Entry 8JGG (electron microscopy, 3.00 A resolution); this record covers chains A and R of the 6 polymer chains in the assembly.

Chain A:
Name: Guanine nucleotide-binding protein G(i) subunit alpha-1
From: Homo sapiens
UniProt: P63096 (GNAI1_HUMAN); residues 1-354 here = UniProt positions 1-354
Chain sequence (354 residues; each row starts with the number of its first residue):
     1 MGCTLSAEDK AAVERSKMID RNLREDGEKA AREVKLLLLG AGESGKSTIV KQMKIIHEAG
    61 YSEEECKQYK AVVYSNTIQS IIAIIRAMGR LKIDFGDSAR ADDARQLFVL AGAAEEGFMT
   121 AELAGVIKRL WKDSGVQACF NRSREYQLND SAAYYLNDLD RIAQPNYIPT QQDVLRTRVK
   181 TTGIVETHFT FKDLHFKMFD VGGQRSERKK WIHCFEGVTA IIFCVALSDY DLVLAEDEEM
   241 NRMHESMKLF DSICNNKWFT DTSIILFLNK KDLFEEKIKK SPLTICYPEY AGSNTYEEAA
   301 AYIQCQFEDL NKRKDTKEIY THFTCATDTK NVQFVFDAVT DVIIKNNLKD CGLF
Not modelled in the structure: 1-5, 56-181, 234-240
UniProt features mapped onto this chain:
  - region: Lys35 to Thr48 (G1 motif), Asp173 to Thr181 (G2 motif), Phe196 to Arg205 (G3 motif), Ile265 to Asp272 (G4 motif), Thr324 to Thr329 (G5 motif)
  - binding site (GTP): Glu43 to Thr48, Ser151, Leu175 to Thr181, Asp200 to Gln204, Asn269 to Asp272, Ala326
  - binding site (Mg(2+)): Ser47, Thr181
  - modified residue: Arg178 (ADP-ribosylarginine), Gln204 (Deamidated glutamine), Cys351 (ADP-ribosylcysteine)
  - lipidation: Gly2 (N-myristoyl glycine), Cys3 (S-palmitoyl cysteine)
  - natural variant: Gly40 (G40C: In NEDHISB; G40R: In NEDHISB), Gly45 (G45D: In NEDHISB), Thr48 (T48I: In NEDHISB; T48K: In NEDHISB), Gln52 (Q52P: In NEDHISB), Ser75 (deletion: In NEDHISB; uncertain significance), Gln172 (deletion: In NEDHISB), Asp173 (D173V: In NEDHISB), Glu186 to Phe189 (deletion: In NEDHISB; uncertain significance), Cys224 (C224Y: In NEDHISB), Lys270 (K270N: In NEDHISB; K270R: In NEDHISB), Asp272 (D272G: In NEDHISB), Ala326 (A326P: In NEDHISB), 1 further natural variant entry in UniProt
  - mutagenesis: Gly42 (G42R: Abolishes switch to an activated conformation and dissociation from beta and gamma subunits upon GTP binding. Abolishes interaction with RGS family members), Glu116 (E116L: Enhances interaction (inactive GDP-bound) with RGS14), Gln147 (Q147L: Enhances interaction (inactive GDP-bound) with RGS14), Glu245 (E245L: Enhances interaction (inactive GDP-bound) with RGS14)

Chain R:
Name: Mas-related G-protein coupled receptor member X1
From: Homo sapiens
UniProt: Q96LB2 (MRGX1_HUMAN); residues 1-322 here = UniProt positions 1-322
Chain sequence (322 residues; each row starts with the number of its first residue):
     1 MDPTISTLDT ELTPINGTEE TLCYKQTLSL TVLTCIVSLV GLTGNAVVLW LLGCRMRRNA
    61 FSIYILNLAA ADFLFLSGRL IYSLLSFISI PHTISKILYP VMMFSYFAGL SFLSAVSTER
   121 CLSVLWPIWY RCHRPTHLSA VVCVLLWALS LLRSILEWML CGFLFSGADS AWCQTSDFIT
   181 VAWLIFLCVV LCGSSLVLLI RILCGSRKIP LTRLYVTILL TVLVFLLCGL PFGIQFFLFL
   241 WIHVDREVLF CHVHLVSIFL SALNSSANPI IYFFVGSFRQ RQNRQNLKLV LQRALQDASE
   301 VDEGGGQLPE EILELSGSRL EQ
Not modelled in the structure: 1-27, 86-95, 160-171, 208-211, 277-322
UniProt features mapped onto this chain:
  - glycosylation: Asn16 (N-linked (GlcNAc...) asparagine)
  - natural variant: Ile36 (I36V: No alteration in ligand-mediated receptor activity), Ala46 (A46T: No alteration in ligand-mediated receptor activity), Arg55 (R55L: No alteration in ligand-mediated receptor activity), Arg131 (R131S: Decrease in ligand-mediated and ligand-independent receptor activity), His133 (H133R: Increase in ligand-mediated receptor activity), His137 (H137R: No alteration in ligand-mediated receptor activity), Phe273 (F273L: No alteration in ligand-mediated receptor activity)
From the paper describing this entry:
  - contacts within the chain: Tyr106-Gly229 (hydrogen bond)
  - mutagenesis - F239A: unchanged signaling in response to CNF-Tx2

Interface between chain A and chain R:
Contacting residue pairs - 26 pairs, chain A then chain R:
  Glu28(A) - Thr136(R)
  Arg32(A) - Arg131(R)
  Arg32(A) - Cys132(R)
  Arg32(A) - His133(R)
  Arg32(A) - Arg134(R)  hydrogen bond (side chain-backbone)
  Arg32(A) - Thr136(R)  hydrogen bond
  Glu33(A) - Arg131(R)  hydrogen bond (backbone-side chain)
  Val34(A) - Arg131(R)
  Asp193(A) - Ile128(R)
  Asp193(A) - Cys132(R)  hydrogen bond (backbone-side chain)
  Asp193(A) - His133(R)
  Leu194(A) - Ile128(R)  hydrophobic
  Leu194(A) - Cys132(R)  hydrophobic
  Thr219(A) - Arg131(R)
  Thr340(A) - Pro127(R)
  Ile343(A) - Arg131(R)
  Ile344(A) - Pro127(R)  hydrophobic
  Asn347(A) - Ser123(R)  hydrogen bond (side chain-backbone)
  Cys351(A) - Phe61(R)
  Cys351(A) - Arg120(R)
  Cys351(A) - Ser123(R)
  Leu353(A) - Arg120(R)
  Leu353(A) - Thr217(R)
  Leu353(A) - Ile218(R)  hydrophobic
  Phe354(A) - Arg213(R)
  Phe354(A) - Leu214(R)
Also at the interface, not in a pair above, chain A (19 interface residues in all): Ala31, Lys192, Phe336, Leu348, Asp350
Also at the interface, not in a pair above, chain R (19 interface residues in all): Asn59, Val124, Pro135, Leu198, Ile202
From the paper, about this interface:
  - pairs named by the authors: Leu194(A)-Ile128(R) (hydrophobic contact), Phe336(A)-Ile128(R) (hydrophobic contact), Thr340(A)-Ile128(R) (hydrophobic contact), Ile343(A)-Ile128(R) (hydrophobic contact), Arg131(R)-Glu33(A)
  - interface residues, chain A: Glu33(A), Val34(A), Ile344(A), Leu348(A)
  - interface residues, chain R: Val124(R), Pro127(R), Ile128(R), Arg131(R), Cys132(R), Ile202(R)

Summary:
The chain A/chain R interface involves 19 residues from each chain, with 5 hydrogen bonds. Polar pairs include
Arg32(A)-Arg134(R), Arg32(A)-Thr136(R) and Glu33(A)-Arg131(R). The authors report hydrophobic contacts between
Leu194(A) and Ile128(R), Phe336(A) and Ile128(R) and Thr340(A) and Ile128(R) among others; a contact between
Arg131(R) and Glu33(A). The paper reports that F239A of chain R leaves signaling in response to CNF-Tx2
unchanged; interface residues Glu33(A), Val34(A) and Val124(R) among others.
Here chain A is Guanine nucleotide-binding protein G(i) subunit alpha-1 and chain R is Mas-related G-protein
coupled receptor member X1, both from Homo sapiens. Entry 8JGG (CryoEM structure of Gi-coupled MRGPRX1 with
peptide agonist BAM8-22) was determined by electron microscopy, deposited together with 8JGB and 8JGF.
